Entry 2A3V (X-ray diffraction, 2.80 A resolution); this record covers chains B and C of the 8 polymer chains in the assembly.

[Chain B (and C)]
Molecule: site-specific recombinase IntI4
From: Vibrio cholerae O1 biovar eltor str. N16961
Notes: chain C of this document is another copy of the same molecule, construct and numbering; everything in this record applies to it too
Chain sequence (320 residues; numbered 1 to 320; the number before each row is that of its first residue):
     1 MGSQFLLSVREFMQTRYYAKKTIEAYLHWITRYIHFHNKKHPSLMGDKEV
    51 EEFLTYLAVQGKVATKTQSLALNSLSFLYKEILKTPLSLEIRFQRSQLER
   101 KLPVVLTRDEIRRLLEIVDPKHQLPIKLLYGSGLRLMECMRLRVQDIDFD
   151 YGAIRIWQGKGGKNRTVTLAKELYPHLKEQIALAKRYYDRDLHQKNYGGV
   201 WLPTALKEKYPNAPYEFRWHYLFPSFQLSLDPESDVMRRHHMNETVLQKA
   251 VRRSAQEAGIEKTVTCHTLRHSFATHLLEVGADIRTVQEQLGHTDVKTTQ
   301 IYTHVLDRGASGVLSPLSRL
Differences from the reference sequence: engineered mutation Gly2 (Lys in 9657688)

[Interface between chain B and chain C]
Contacting residue pairs - 83 pairs, chain B then chain C:
  Glu51(B) with Arg16(C), salt bridge
  Thr55(B) with Thr15(C), hydrogen bond
  Ala58(B) with Thr15(C); Tyr17(C)
  Val59(B) with Gln14(C)
  Gly61(B) with Ala205(C)
  Lys62(B) with Thr204(C), hydrogen bond (backbone-side chain); Ala205(C), hydrogen bond (backbone-backbone); Glu233(C), salt bridge
  Val63(B) with Tyr17(C), hydrogen bond (backbone-side chain); Thr204(C), hydrogen bond (backbone-side chain); Ala205(C), hydrophobic
  Ala64(B) with Tyr17(C); Thr204(C), hydrogen bond (backbone-side chain)
  Thr65(B) with Tyr17(C)
  Gln68(B) with Thr15(C); Tyr17(C)
  Arg92(B) with Arg16(C)
  Gln94(B) with Arg16(C); Tyr17(C); Tyr18(C)
  Arg95(B) with Tyr17(C); Gln158(C), hydrogen bond; Gly162(C)
  Glu99(B) with Gly162(C); Lys163(C); Asn164(C), hydrogen bond (side chain-backbone)
  Arg100(B) with Asn164(C), hydrogen bond (backbone-side chain)
  Lys101(B) with Trp157(C)
  Leu102(B) with Arg155(C); Ile156(C); Trp157(C); Asn164(C); Arg165(C); Thr166(C)
  Pro103(B) with Arg155(C)
  Val104(B) with Arg155(C)
  Val105(B) with Tyr151(C), hydrophobic
  Thr107(B) with Asp150(C)
  Arg252(B) with Asn212(C); Glu216(C), salt bridge; Arg218(C)
  Glu261(B) with Arg218(C), hydrogen bond (backbone-side chain)
  Lys262(B) with Asp150(C), salt bridge
  Thr263(B) with Gln145(C); Arg218(C), hydrogen bond
  Thr275(B) with Tyr151(C)
  Glu279(B) with Tyr151(C), hydrogen bond
  His304(B) with Thr166(C)
  Val305(B) with Asp148(C); Tyr151(C), hydrophobic
  Leu306(B) with Tyr151(C), hydrophobic
  Arg308(B) with Thr166(C); Val167(C); Thr168(C); Glu289(C), salt bridge; Gln290(C)
  Gly309(B) with Gly152(C); Thr168(C)
  Ala310(B) with Gly152(C), hydrogen bond (backbone-backbone); Thr168(C), hydrogen bond (backbone-side chain); Leu169(C); Lys171(C)
  Val313(B) with Thr168(C), hydrogen bond (backbone-side chain); Thr286(C); Gln290(C)
  Leu314(B) with Leu277(C)
  Ser315(B) with Gly131(C), hydrogen bond (side chain-backbone); Ala170(C)
  Pro316(B) with Tyr130(C); Gly131(C); Phe273(C); Leu277(C), hydrophobic
  Leu317(B) with Leu115(C), hydrophobic; Lys127(C); Tyr130(C); Gly131(C); Leu173(C), hydrophobic
  Ser318(B) with Ala170(C); Glu172(C), hydrogen bond
  Arg319(B) with Val280(C)
  Leu320(B) with Arg108(C); Arg112(C)
Also at the interface, not in a pair above, chain B (44 interface residues in all): Phe93, Glu110, His276
Also at the interface, not in a pair above, chain C (49 interface residues in all): Glu11, Glu81, Ala153, Gly161, His276

[Overview]
44 residues of chain B face 49 of chain C across their interface; the contacts include 17 hydrogen bonds and 5
salt bridges. Polar pairs include Glu51(B)-Arg16(C), Lys62(B)-Glu233(C) and Arg252(B)-Glu216(C).
Both chains are site-specific recombinase IntI4 (Vibrio cholerae O1 biovar eltor str. N16961). Entry 2A3V
(Structural basis for broad DNA-specificity in integron recombination) was determined by X-ray diffraction.
